Entry 8Z3M (electron microscopy, 2.90 A resolution); this record covers chains B and S of the 5 polymer chains in the assembly.

Chain B:
Molecule: Guanine nucleotide-binding protein G(I)/G(S)/G(T) subunit beta-1
Source organism: Homo sapiens
UniProtKB: P62873 (GBB1_HUMAN); numbering as in UniProt (aligned over 2-340)
Chain sequence (345 residues; each row starts with the number of its first residue; numbers below 1 keep their minus sign (Met-4 is residue -4)):
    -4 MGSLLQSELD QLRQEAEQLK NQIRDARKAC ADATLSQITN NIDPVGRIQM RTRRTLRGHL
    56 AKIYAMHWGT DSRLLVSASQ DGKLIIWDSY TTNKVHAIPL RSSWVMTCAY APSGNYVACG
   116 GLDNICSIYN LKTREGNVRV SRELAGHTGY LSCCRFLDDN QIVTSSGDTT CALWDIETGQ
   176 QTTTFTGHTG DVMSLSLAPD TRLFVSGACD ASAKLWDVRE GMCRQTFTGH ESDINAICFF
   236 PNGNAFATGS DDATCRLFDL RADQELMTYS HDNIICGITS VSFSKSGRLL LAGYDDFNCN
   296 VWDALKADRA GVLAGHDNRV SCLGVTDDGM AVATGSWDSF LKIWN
Not modelled in the structure: -4 to 2
Differences from the reference sequence: initiating methionine (-4); expression tag (-3 to 1)
Curated features (UniProtKB/Swiss-Prot):
  - modified residue: Ser2 (N-acetylserine), His266 (Phosphohistidine)
  - natural variant: Leu30 (L30F: In MRD42; uncertain significance), Arg52 (R52G: In MRD42), Gly64 (G64V: In MRD42), Asp76 (D76E: In MRD42; D76G: In MRD42), Gly77 (G77S: In MRD42), Lys78 (K78R: In MRD42), Ile80 (I80N: In MRD42; I80T: In MRD42), His91 (H91R: In MRD42; uncertain significance), Ala92 (A92T: In MRD42), Pro94 (P94S: In MRD42), Leu95 (L95P: In MRD42), Arg96 (R96L: In MRD42), 5 further natural variant entries in UniProt

Chain S:
Molecule: scFv16
Source organism: synthetic construct
Notes: antibody fragment or engineered binder
Chain sequence (285 residues; numbered -36 to 235 plus 17 insertion-coded residues; 4 numbers in that range are skipped by the numbering (no residue carries them; nothing is unmodelled there); the number before each row is that of its first residue; a row labelled like 120A-120Q holds insertion residues (120A, then the next letters in order); numbers below 1 keep their minus sign (Met-36 is residue -36)):
   -36 MLLVNQSHQG FNKEHTSKMV SAIVLYVLLA AAAHSAFAVQ LVESGGGLVQ PGGSRKLSCS
    24 ASGFAFSSFG MHWVRQAPEK GLEWVAYISS GSGTIYYADT VKGRFTISRD DPKNTLFLQM
    84 TSLRSEDTAM YYCVRSIYYY GSSPFDFWGQ GTTLTVS
120A-120Q AGGGGSGGGGSGGGGSA
   125 DIVMTQATSS VPVTPGESVS ISCRSSKSLL HSNGNTYLYW FLQRPGQSPQ LLIYRMSNLA
   185 SGVPDRFSGS GSGTAFTLTI SRLEAEDVGV YYCMQHLEYP LTFGAGTKLE L
Not modelled in the structure: -36 to 1, 120A-120Q
Disulfides: Cys147-Cys217

Interface between chain B and chain S:
Pairs across the interface (10; chain B residue first):
  Arg68(B) with Tyr103(S)
  Leu69(B) with Tyr103(S), hydrophobic
  Val90(B) with Tyr102(S), hydrophobic
  Arg129(B) with Val2(S); Arg98(S)
  Glu130(B) with Val2(S); Gly26(S); Phe27(S); Ala28(S)
  Gly131(B) with Phe32(S)
Other interface residues (no listed pair), chain B (11 interface residues in all): Asp66, Asp83, His91, Leu126, Asn132
Other interface residues (no listed pair), chain S (9 interface residues in all): Ile100

Summary:
Chain B and chain S form an interface of 11 and 9 residues respectively.
Here chain B is Guanine nucleotide-binding protein G(I)/G(S)/G(T) subunit beta-1 (Homo sapiens) and chain S is
scFv16 (synthetic construct). Entry 8Z3M (Cryo-EM structure of the hGPR4-Gq complex in pH6.5) was determined
by electron microscopy.
